4HUA - chain A; structure by X-ray diffraction, 1.10 A resolution.

# Chain A
Name: Thioredoxin-1
From: Escherichia coli
UniProt: P0AA25 (THIO_ECOLI); residues 1-108 here correspond to UniProt positions 2-109 (UniProt number = residue number + 1)
Sequence (108 residues; row label = number of the first residue in the row):
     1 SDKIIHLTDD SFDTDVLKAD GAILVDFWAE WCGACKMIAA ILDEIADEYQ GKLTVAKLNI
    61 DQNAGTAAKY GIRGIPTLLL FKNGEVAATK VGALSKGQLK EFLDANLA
Cystine bridges: C32-C35
Modified positions: P76 ((4r)-4-fluoro-l-proline; FP9)
Sequence notes: engineered mutation A34 (Pro35 in P0AA25), A40 (Pro41 in P0AA25), A64 (Pro65 in P0AA25), A68 (Pro69 in P0AA25)
Metal / ion sites: Cu ion: S1, D2
UniProt features mapped onto this chain:
  - active site (Nucleophile): C32, C35
  - site: D26 (Deprotonates C-terminal active site Cys), G33 (Contributes to redox potential value)
  - modified residue: K69 (N6-acetyllysine)

# Overview
The Cu ion site is built by S1 and D2. From UniProt: active-site residues C32 and C35.
Chain A is Thioredoxin-1 (Escherichia coli); the structure, E. coli thioredoxin variant with (4R)-FluoroPro76
as single proline residue, was determined by X-ray diffraction, deposited together with 4HU7 and 4HU9.
